Entry 6Y5D (electron microscopy, 4.10 A resolution (low resolution: residue-level contacts below are approximate; hydrogen-bond / salt-bridge calls are withheld)); this record covers chains G and J of the 22 polymer chains in the assembly.

[Chain G]
Name: Histone H2A type 2-A
From: Homo sapiens
UniProt: Q6FI13 (H2A2A_HUMAN); residue numbers follow UniProt; this construct covers 1-130
Sequence (130 residues; each row starts with the number of its first residue):
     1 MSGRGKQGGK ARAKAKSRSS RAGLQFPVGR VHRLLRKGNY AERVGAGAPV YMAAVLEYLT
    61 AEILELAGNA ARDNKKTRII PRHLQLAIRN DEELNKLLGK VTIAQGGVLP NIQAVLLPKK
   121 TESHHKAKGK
Unresolved in the structure: 1-11, 120-130
Covalently attached groups: pentanedial (PTD) linked to Lys-75

[Chain J]
Molecule: 153-nt DNA strand
Sequence (153 nucleotides; numbered 1 to 153; the number before each row is that of its first residue):
     1 ATCACAGGAT GTATATATCT GACACGTGCC TGGAGACTAG GGAGTAATCC CCTTGGCGGT
    61 TAAAACGCGG GGGACAGCGC GTACGTGCGT TTAAGCGGTG CTAGAGCTGT CTACGACCAA
   121 TTGAGCGGCC TCGGCACCGG GATTCTCCAG GAT

[Interface between chain G and chain J]
Pairs across the interface (17; chain G residue first):
  Arg-12(G) / DA34(J)
  Arg-12(G) / DG35(J)
  Arg-12(G) / DA36(J)
  Ala-13(G) / DG35(J)
  Ala-13(G) / DA36(J)
  Ala-15(G) / DA34(J)
  Ala-15(G) / DG35(J)
  Lys-16(G) / DA34(J)
  Lys-16(G) / DG35(J)
  Arg-18(G) / DA34(J)
  Arg-21(G) / DG35(J)
  Gly-29(G) / DA34(J)
  Arg-30(G) / DG33(J)
  Arg-33(G) / DG32(J)
  Arg-33(G) / DG33(J)
  Arg-43(G) / DG42(J)
  Arg-78(G) / DC23(J)
Interface residues without a listed pair, chain G (13 interface residues in all): Lys-14, Ser-17

[Overview]
13 residues of chain G and 7 residues of chain J are in contact. Covalently linked pentanedial: at Lys-75(G).
Chain G is Histone H2A type 2-A (Homo sapiens) and chain J is a 153-nt DNA strand; the structure, Structure of
human cGAS (K394E) bound to the nucleosome, was determined by electron microscopy, deposited together with
6Y5E.
